4MUA - chain A; structure by X-ray diffraction, 1.95 A resolution.

# Chain A
Protein: Sulfotransferase
Source organism: Schistosoma mansoni
Reference sequence: G4VLE5 (G4VLE5_SCHMA); residues 1-257 here = UniProt positions 1-257
Amino-acid sequence (259 residues; row label = number of the first residue in the row; numbers below 1 keep their minus sign (Gly-1 is residue -1)):
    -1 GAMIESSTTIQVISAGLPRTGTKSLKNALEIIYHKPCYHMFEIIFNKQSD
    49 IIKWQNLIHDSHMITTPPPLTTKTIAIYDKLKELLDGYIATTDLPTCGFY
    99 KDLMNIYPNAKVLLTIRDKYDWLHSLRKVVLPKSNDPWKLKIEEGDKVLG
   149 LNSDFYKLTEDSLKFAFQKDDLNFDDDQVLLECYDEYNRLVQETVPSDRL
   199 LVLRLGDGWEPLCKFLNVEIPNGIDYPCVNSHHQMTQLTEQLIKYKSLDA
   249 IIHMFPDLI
Disordered / not traced: 62-67
Differences from the reference sequence: expression tag (-1 to 0)
Ligand contacts: adenosine-3'-5'-diphosphate (A3P): Leu15, Pro16, Arg17, Thr18, Gly19, Thr20, Lys21, Ser22, His37, Arg115, Asp119, Ser123, Leu203, Gly204, Tyr224, Pro225, Cys226, Val227, Asn228, Ser229, His230
Reported in the primary citation:
  - mutagenesis - C35R, E142DEL: abolished catalytic activity on quercetin
  - mutagenesis - L256W: decreased catalytic activity
  - specificity-determining residues: Phe39 (proposed by the authors, not directly observed)

# Overview
Ligands of chain A: adenosine-3'-5'-diphosphate. From the paper: C35R and E142DEL abolish catalytic activity
on quercetin; the specificity determinant Phe39.
Chain A is Sulfotransferase (Schistosoma mansoni); the structure, Schistosoma mansoni (Blood Fluke)
Sulfotransferase, was determined by X-ray diffraction, deposited together with 4MUB.
